PDB entry 7V01 | electron microscopy, 3.67 A resolution | chains A and U of the 10 polymer chains in the assembly

Chain A:
Molecule: CRISPR system Cms endoribonuclease Csm3
Source organism: Staphylococcus epidermidis RP62A
UniProt: Q5HK91 (Q5HK91_STAEQ); residue numbers follow UniProt; this construct covers 1-214
Sequence (214 residues; each row starts with the number of its first residue):
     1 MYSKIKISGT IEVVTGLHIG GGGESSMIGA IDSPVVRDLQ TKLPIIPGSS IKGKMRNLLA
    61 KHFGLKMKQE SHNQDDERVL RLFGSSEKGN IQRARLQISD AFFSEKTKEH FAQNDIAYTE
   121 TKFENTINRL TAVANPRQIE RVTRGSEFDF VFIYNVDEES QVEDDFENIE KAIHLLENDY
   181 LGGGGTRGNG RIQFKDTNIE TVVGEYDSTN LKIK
Not modelled in the structure: 1, 24-31

Chain U:
Molecule: 37-nt RNA strand
Notes: fragment: CRISPR self RNA target
Sequence (37 nucleotides; row label = number of the first residue in the row; numbering starts at 0):
     0 ACUGAUGAUU UAUAUACUUC GGCAUACGUG UUCUCGU
Not modelled in the structure: 0-6, 23, 33-36

Interface between chain A and chain U:
Contacting residue pairs (10; chain A residue first):
  Asp-32(A) / U18(U)  base contact
  Ser-33(A) / U18(U)  base contact
  Glu-87(A) / C26(U)  base contact
  Ala-134(A) / C16(U)  base contact
  Pro-136(A) / C16(U)  base contact
  Pro-136(A) / U17(U)  sugar contact
  Pro-136(A) / U18(U)  phosphate contact
  Arg-137(A) / U18(U)  phosphate contact
  Gln-138(A) / U18(U)  hydrogen bond to the phosphate
  Ile-139(A) / U18(U)  base contact
Other interface residues (no listed pair), chain A (9 interface residues in all): Asn-135
Other interface residues (no listed pair), chain U (5 interface residues in all): C19

Overview:
9 residues of chain A face 5 of chain U across their interface; the contacts include 1 hydrogen bond. Its one
hydrogen-bonded contact is Gln-138(A)/U18(U).
Here chain A is CRISPR system Cms endoribonuclease Csm3 (Staphylococcus epidermidis RP62A) and chain U is a
37-nt RNA strand. Entry 7V01 (Staphylococcus epidermidis RP62a CRISPR short effector complex with self RNA
target and ATP) was determined by electron microscopy together with 7UZW, 7UZX, 7UZY, 7UZZ, 7V00 and 7V02 from
the same study.
